6EDJ - chains A and B of the 4 polymer chains in the assembly; structure by electron microscopy, 4.52 A resolution (low resolution: residue-level contacts below are approximate; hydrogen-bond / salt-bridge calls are withheld).

# Chain A (and B)
Protein: External core antigen
Source organism: Woodchuck hepatitis virus
Notes: chain B of this document is another copy of the same molecule, construct and numbering; everything in this record applies to it too
UniProt: P0C6J4 (HBEAG_WHV3); residues 1-149 here correspond to UniProt positions 31-179 (UniProt number = residue number + 30)
Sequence (149 residues; row label = number of the first residue in the row):
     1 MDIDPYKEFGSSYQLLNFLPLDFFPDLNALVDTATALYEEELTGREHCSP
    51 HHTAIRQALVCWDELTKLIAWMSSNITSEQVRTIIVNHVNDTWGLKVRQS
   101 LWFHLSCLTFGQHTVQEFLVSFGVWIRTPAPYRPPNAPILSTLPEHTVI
Disordered / not traced: 142-149 (chain B: 141-149)
Reported in the primary citation:
  - conformationally variable residues (helix shift): Gly111

# Chain A / chain B interface
Residue-residue contacts (67):
  Met1(A) - Thr35(B)
  Met1(A) - Glu39(B)
  Met1(A) - Thr43(B)
  Met1(A) - Asp63(B)
  Ile3(A) - Leu42(B)
  Ile3(A) - Thr43(B)
  Ile3(A) - Arg56(B)
  Ile3(A) - Val60(B)
  Pro5(A) - Gln57(B)
  Pro5(A) - Val60(B)
  Lys7(A) - Thr43(B)
  Lys7(A) - Gly44(B)
  Lys7(A) - Arg45(B)
  Glu8(A) - Arg45(B)
  Glu8(A) - Glu46(B)
  Glu8(A) - His47(B)
  Glu8(A) - Cys48(B)
  Glu8(A) - Thr53(B)
  Glu8(A) - Arg56(B)
  Phe9(A) - His47(B)
  Tyr13(A) - Val60(B)
  Thr35(A) - Met1(B)
  Glu39(A) - Met1(B)
  Leu42(A) - Ile3(B)
  Thr43(A) - Asp2(B)
  Thr43(A) - Ile3(B)
  Thr43(A) - Lys7(B)
  Gly44(A) - Lys7(B)
  Gly44(A) - Glu8(B)
  Arg45(A) - Lys7(B)
  Arg45(A) - Glu8(B)
  Glu46(A) - Glu8(B)
  His47(A) - Glu8(B)
  Thr53(A) - Glu8(B)
  Thr53(A) - Pro50(B)
  Ala54(A) - Gln57(B)
  Arg56(A) - Ile3(B)
  Arg56(A) - Glu8(B)
  Gln57(A) - Pro5(B)
  Gln57(A) - Gln57(B)
  Gln57(A) - Ser100(B)
  Leu59(A) - Met1(B)
  Leu59(A) - Ile3(B)
  Val60(A) - Ile3(B)
  Val60(A) - Lys96(B)
  Cys61(A) - Cys61(B)
  Cys61(A) - Trp93(B)
  Glu64(A) - Trp93(B)
  Glu64(A) - Lys96(B)
  Leu65(A) - Trp93(B)
  Leu68(A) - Val89(B)
  Trp71(A) - Ile84(B)
  Trp71(A) - His88(B)
  Ile76(A) - Ile84(B)
  Thr77(A) - Ile85(B)
  Ile84(A) - Trp71(B)
  Ile84(A) - Ile76(B)
  Ile85(A) - Ile76(B)
  His88(A) - Leu68(B)
  His88(A) - Trp71(B)
  Thr92(A) - Glu64(B)
  Trp93(A) - Cys61(B)
  Trp93(A) - Glu64(B)
  Trp93(A) - Leu65(B)
  Trp93(A) - Leu68(B)
  Trp93(A) - Trp93(B)
  Lys96(A) - Glu64(B)
Other interface residues (no listed pair), chain A (40 interface residues in all): Val31, Ala34, Pro50, Asp63, Val81, Val89
Other interface residues (no listed pair), chain B (42 interface residues in all): Phe9, Ser11, Val31, Ala34, Ala54, Val81, Thr92, Gln112

# Summary
40 residues of chain A and 42 residues of chain B are in contact. The paper reports conformational variability
at Gly111(A).
Chain A and chain B are both External core antigen (Woodchuck hepatitis virus); the structure, Cryo-EM
structure of Woodchuck hepatitis virus capsid, was determined by electron microscopy (same publication as
6ECS).
